8QOO - chains A and B; structure by X-ray diffraction, 1.55 A resolution.

Chain A:
Name: NAD-dependent protein deacetylase sirtuin-2
From: Homo sapiens
Notes: EC 3.5.1.-
UniProt: Q8IXJ6 (SIR2_HUMAN); residues 56-356 here = UniProt positions 56-356
Sequence (304 residues; each row starts with the number of its first residue):
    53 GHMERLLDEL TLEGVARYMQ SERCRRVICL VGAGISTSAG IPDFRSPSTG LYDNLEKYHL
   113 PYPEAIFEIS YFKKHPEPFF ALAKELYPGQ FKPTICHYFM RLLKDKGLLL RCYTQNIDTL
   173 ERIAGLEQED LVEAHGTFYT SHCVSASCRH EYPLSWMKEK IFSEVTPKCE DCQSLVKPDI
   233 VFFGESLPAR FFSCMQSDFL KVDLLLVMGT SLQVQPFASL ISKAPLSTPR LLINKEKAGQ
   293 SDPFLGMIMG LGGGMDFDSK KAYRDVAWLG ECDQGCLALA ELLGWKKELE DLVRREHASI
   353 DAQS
Not modelled in the structure: 53-55, 298-305, 356
Construct notes: expression tag (53-55)
Bound ions: Zn2+: Cys195, Cys200, Cys221, Cys224
Ligand contacts: WGN / WH8: Phe96, Arg97, Leu103, Phe119, Phe131, Ala135, Leu138, Tyr139, Pro140, Phe143, Ile169, Asp170, His187, Phe190, Ile232, Val233, Phe235
Curated features (UniProtKB/Swiss-Prot):
  - active site: His187 (Proton acceptor)
  - binding site (NAD(+)): Ala85 to Thr89, Asp95 to Arg97, Gln167 to Asp170, Thr262, Ser263, Asn286 to Glu288, Cys324
  - binding site (Zn(2+)): Cys195, Cys200, Cys221, Cys224
  - modified residue (Phosphoserine): Ser100, Ser207
  - mutagenesis: Arg97 (R97A: No effect on deacetylase activity), Ser98 (S98A: Inhibits deacetylase activity), Ser100 (S100A: Reduces deacetylase activity), Glu116 (E116A: Reduces binding for the peptide inhibitor S2iL5), Glu120 (E120A: Reduces binding for the peptide inhibitor S2iL5), Gln167 (Q167A: Reduces deacetylase activity. Inhibits the block of entry to chromosome condensation and subsequent hyperploidy cell formation in response to mitotic stress ...), Asn168 (N168A: Abolishes deacetylation of alpha-tubulin. Inhibits deacetylation of histone H3 at 'Lys-18' ...), Asp170 (D170A/N: Reduces deacetylase activity), His187 (H187Y/A: Inhibits deacetylase activity toward histone, alpha-tubulin, FZR1 and CDC20. No effect on CDK2-dependent phosphorylation ...), Phe244 (F244A: Strongly reduces binding for the peptide inhibitor S2iL5), Gln265 (Q265A: Reduces binding for the peptide inhibitor S2iL5), Ser271 (S271A: Reduces binding for the peptide inhibitor S2iL5), 5 further mutagenesis entries in UniProt

Chain B:
Name: Peptide-based pseudo-inhibitor TNFn-4.1
Sequence (10 residues; row label = number of the first residue in the row):
     1 EALPKKXGGX
Not modelled in the structure: 1-2
Covalent attachments: (2S,3S)-3-dodecylsulfanyl-2-methyl-butanoic acid (WH8) linked to Lys6; (2S,3R)-3-dodecylsulfanyl-2-methyl-butanoic acid (WGN) linked to Lys6
Modified residues: NIY (meta-nitro-tyrosine) at position 7; NH2 (amino group) at position 10

How chain A and chain B interact:
Residue-residue contacts - 28 pairs, chain A then chain B:
  Arg97(A) with Lys6(B); Gly8(B), hydrogen bond (side chain-backbone)
  His187(A) with Lys6(B)
  Val233(A) with Lys6(B), hydrogen bond (backbone-side chain)
  Phe234(A) with Lys6(B)
  Phe235(A) with Lys6(B); NIY_7(B); Gly8(B)
  Gly236(A) with Lys5(B); Lys6(B), hydrogen bond (backbone-backbone)
  Glu237(A) with Lys5(B); Lys6(B), hydrogen bond (backbone-backbone)
  Ser238(A) with Leu3(B); Pro4(B); Lys5(B)
  Leu239(A) with Leu3(B); Pro4(B), hydrogen bond (backbone-backbone); Lys6(B)
  Ala241(A) with Leu3(B), hydrophobic
  Phe244(A) with Leu3(B), hydrophobic; Pro4(B)
  Gln265(A) with Gly9(B)
  Val266(A) with Gly9(B); NH2_10(B)
  Gln267(A) with NIY_7(B); Gly9(B), hydrogen bond (backbone-backbone); NH2_10(B), hydrogen bond (backbone-backbone)
  Pro268(A) with NIY_7(B)

Overview:
15 residues of chain A and 8 residues of chain B are in contact, with 7 hydrogen bonds. Among the polar pairs
are Arg97(A)-Gly8(B), Val233(A)-Lys6(B) and Gly236(A)-Lys6(B). Bound to chain A: WGN / WH8.
Chain A is NAD-dependent protein deacetylase sirtuin-2 (Homo sapiens) and chain B is Peptide-based
pseudo-inhibitor TNFn-4.1; the structure, Crystal structure of human Sirt2 in complex with the peptide-based
pseudo-inhibitor TNFn-4.1, was determined by X-ray diffraction.
